Entry 7MT9 (electron microscopy, 7.00 A resolution (low resolution: residue-level contacts below are approximate; hydrogen-bond / salt-bridge calls are withheld)); this record covers chains G and R.

# Chain G
Name: Rhodopsin kinase GRK1
Organism: Bos taurus
Notes: EC 2.7.11.14
Reference sequence: P28327 (GRK1_BOVIN); residues 1-535 here = UniProt positions 1-535
Chain sequence (543 residues; each row starts with the number of its first residue):
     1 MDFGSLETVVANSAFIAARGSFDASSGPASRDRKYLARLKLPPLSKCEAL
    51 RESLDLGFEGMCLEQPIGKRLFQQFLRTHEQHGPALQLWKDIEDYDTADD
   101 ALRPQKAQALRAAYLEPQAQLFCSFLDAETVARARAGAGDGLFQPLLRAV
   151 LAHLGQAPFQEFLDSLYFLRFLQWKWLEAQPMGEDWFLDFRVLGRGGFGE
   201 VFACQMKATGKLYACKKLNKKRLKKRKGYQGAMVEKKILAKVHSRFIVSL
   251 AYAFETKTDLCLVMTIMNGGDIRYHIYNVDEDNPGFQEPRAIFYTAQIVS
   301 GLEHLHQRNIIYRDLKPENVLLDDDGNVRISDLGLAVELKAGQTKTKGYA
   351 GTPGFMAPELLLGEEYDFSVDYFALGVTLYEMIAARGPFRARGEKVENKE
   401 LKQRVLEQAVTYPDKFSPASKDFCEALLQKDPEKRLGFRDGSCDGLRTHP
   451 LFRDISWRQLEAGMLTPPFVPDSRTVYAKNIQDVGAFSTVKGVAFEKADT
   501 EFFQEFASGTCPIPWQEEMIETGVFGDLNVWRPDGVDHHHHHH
Unresolved in the structure: 1-5, 25-181, 509-543
Construct notes: expression tag (536-543)
Small-molecule neighbours: sangivamycin (SGV): Leu193, Gly194, Arg195, Gly196, Val201, Ala214, Lys216, Val248, Met264, Thr265, Ile266, Met267, Asp271, Glu318, Leu321, Ser331
From the paper describing this entry:
  - mutagenesis - V9A, V10A, N12A: decreased binding to Rhodopsin (chain R)
  - post-translational modification sites: Ser488, Thr489 (citing earlier work)

# Chain R
Name: Rhodopsin
Organism: Bos taurus
Reference sequence: P02699 (OPSD_BOVIN); residues 1-348 here = UniProt positions 1-348
Chain sequence (348 residues; numbered 1 to 348; the number before each row is that of its first residue):
     1 MNGTEGPNFYVPFSNKTGVVRSPFEAPQYYLAEPWQFSMLAAYMFLLIML
    51 GFPINFLTLYVTVQHKKLRTPLNYILLNLAVADLFMVFGGFTTTLYTSLH
   101 GYFVFGPTGCNLEGFFATLGGEIALWSLVVLAIERYVVVCKPMSNFRFGE
   151 NHAIMGVAFTWVMALACAAPPLVGWSRYIPEGMQCSCGIDYYTPHEETNN
   201 ESFVIYMFVVHFIIPLIVIFFCYGQLVFTVKEAAAQQQESATTQKAEKEV
   251 TRMVIIMVIAFLICWLPYAGVAFYIFTHQGSDFGPIFMTIPAFFAKTSAV
   301 YNPVIYIMMNKQFRNCMVTTLCCGKNPLGDDEASTTVSKTETSQVAPA
Unresolved in the structure: 325-348
Disulfide bonds: Cys110-Cys187
Small-molecule neighbours: retinal (RET): Ala117, Thr118, Glu122, Glu181, Ile189, Tyr191, Met207, Phe208, His211, Phe212, Trp265, Tyr268, Ala269, Ala272, Ala292, Lys296
UniProt features mapped onto this chain:
  - region: Asp330 to Ala348 (Interaction with SAG)
  - motif: Glu134 to Tyr136 ('Ionic lock' involved in activated form stabilization)
  - binding site (Zn(2+)): Glu201, Gln279
  - site: Glu113 (Plays an important role in the conformation switch to the active conformation)
  - modified residue: Met1 (N-acetylmethionine), Lys296 (N6-(retinylidene)lysine), Ser334 (Phosphoserine), Thr335 (Phosphothreonine), Thr336 (Phosphothreonine), Ser338 (Phosphoserine), Thr340 (Phosphothreonine), Thr342 (Phosphothreonine), Ser343 (Phosphoserine)
  - lipidation (S-palmitoyl cysteine): Cys322, Cys323
  - glycosylation (N-linked (GlcNAc...) asparagine): Asn2, Asn15
  - mutagenesis: Asn2 (N2C: Stabilized by a disulfide bond and normal light absorption; when associated with C-282 and D-15), Asn15 (N15D: Normal light absorption; when associated with C-2 and C-282), Gly90 (G90D: Increased thermal stability and decreased retinal uptake. Decreases stability of the inactive conformation), Thr94 (T94I: Stabilizes the activated conformation and hinders hydrolysis of the covalent bond that retains all-trans-retinol), Glu113 (E113Q: Causes shift to the activated conformation), Met257 (M257Y: Causes shift to the activated conformation), Asp282 (D282C: Stabilized by a disulfide bond and normal light absorption; when associated with C-2 and D-15)

# Chain G / chain R interface
Contacting residue pairs (56):
  Leu6(G) with Val250(R); Met253(R); Met309(R); Arg314(R)
  Glu7(G) with Arg135(R); Ile305(R); Met309(R); Asn310(R)
  Thr8(G) with Asn310(R); Lys311(R)
  Val9(G) with Ala246(R)
  Val10(G) with Val139(R)
  Asn12(G) with Thr243(R)
  Ser13(G) with Ala233(R)
  Ile16(G) with Ala233(R); Gln237(R)
  Ala17(G) with Lys141(R)
  Ala18(G) with Lys141(R)
  Glu184(G) with Arg147(R)
  Asp185(G) with Asn145(R); Phe146(R); Arg147(R); His152(R)
  Trp186(G) with Asn145(R)
  Leu188(G) with Lys141(R)
  Asp189(G) with Arg147(R)
  Phe190(G) with Lys141(R)
  Arg195(G) with Lys67(R)
  Gly199(G) with Lys67(R)
  Glu200(G) with Lys67(R)
  Phe202(G) with Arg147(R)
  Lys207(G) with Ser144(R); Asn145(R)
  Arg222(G) with Lys66(R); Lys67(R)
  Thr258(G) with Glu150(R)
  Arg474(G) with Gln236(R); Gln237(R); Glu239(R)
  Thr475(G) with Gln237(R); Glu239(R)
  Val476(G) with Gln237(R)
  Asn480(G) with Lys311(R)
  Gln482(G) with Asn310(R); Lys311(R); Gln312(R)
  Asp483(G) with Lys311(R)
  Val484(G) with Lys67(R)
  Ala486(G) with Lys66(R); Lys67(R)
  Phe487(G) with Lys66(R)
  Ser488(G) with Lys66(R)
  Thr489(G) with Lys66(R); Arg69(R)
  Val490(G) with Arg69(R)
  Lys491(G) with Arg69(R)
Also at the interface, not in a pair above, chain G (39 interface residues in all): Ala14, Lys217, Lys221
Also at the interface, not in a pair above, chain R (30 interface residues in all): His65, Leu226, Val230, Met257

# Overview
39 residues of chain G face 30 of chain R across their interface. Ligands of chain G: sangivamycin. Ligands of
chain R: retinal. From the paper: V9A, V10A and N12A of chain G reduce binding to Rhodopsin (chain R);
modification sites Ser488(G) and Thr489(G).
Here chain G is Rhodopsin kinase GRK1 and chain R is Rhodopsin, both from Bos taurus. Entry 7MT9 (Rhodopsin
kinase (GRK1) in complex with rhodopsin) was determined by electron microscopy together with 7MT8, 7MTA and
7MTB from the same study.
